5MHS - chains G and N of the 9 polymer chains in the assembly; structure by X-ray diffraction, 3.70 A resolution.

Chain G:
Molecule: 5C6 Fab light chain
From: Mus musculus
Notes: antibody fragment or engineered binder
Sequence (217 residues; row label = number of the first residue in the row):
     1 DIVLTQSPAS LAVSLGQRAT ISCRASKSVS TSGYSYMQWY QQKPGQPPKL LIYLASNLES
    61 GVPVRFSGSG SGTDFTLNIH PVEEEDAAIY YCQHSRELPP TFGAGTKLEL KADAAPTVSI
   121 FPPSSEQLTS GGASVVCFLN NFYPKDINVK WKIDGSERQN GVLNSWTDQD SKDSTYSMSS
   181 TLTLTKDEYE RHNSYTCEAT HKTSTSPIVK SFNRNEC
Unresolved in the structure: 154-160, 213-217
Disulfides: Cys23-Cys92, Cys137-Cys197

Chain N:
Molecule: 5C6 Fab heavy chain
From: Mus musculus
Notes: antibody fragment or engineered binder
Sequence (221 residues; each row starts with the number of its first residue):
     1 QVQLKQSGPG LVQPSQSLSI TCTVSGFSLT NYAIHWVRQS PGKGLEWLGV IWSGGSTDYN
    61 AAFISRLSIS KDNFKSQVFF KMNSLQSNDT AIYYCARKEE LYGYDGYLFF DVWGAGTTVT
   121 VSSAKTTAPS VYPLVPVCGG TTGSSVTLGC LVKGYFPEPV TLTWNSGSLS SGVHTFPALL
   181 QSGLYTLSSS VTVTSNTWPS QTITCNVAHP ASSTKVDKKI E
Unresolved in the structure: 131-143, 219-221
Disulfides: Cys22-Cys95, Cys150-Cys205

Interface between chain G and chain N:
Residue-residue contacts - 34 pairs, chain G then chain N:
  Tyr36(G) - Gly106(N)
  Gln38(G) - Phe109(N)
  Tyr40(G) - Phe109(N)
  Tyr40(G) - Phe110(N)  hydrogen bond (side chain-backbone)
  Tyr40(G) - Trp113(N)
  Gln42(G) - Gln39(N)
  Pro47(G) - Tyr94(N)  hydrophobic
  Pro47(G) - Trp113(N)  hydrophobic
  Pro47(G) - Gly114(N)
  Pro48(G) - Trp113(N)
  Leu50(G) - Phe109(N)  hydrophobic
  Leu50(G) - Phe110(N)
  Tyr91(G) - Gln39(N)  hydrogen bond
  Gln93(G) - Leu108(N)  hydrogen bond (side chain-backbone)
  Gln93(G) - Phe109(N)
  Ser95(G) - Gly106(N)
  Ser95(G) - Leu108(N)  hydrogen bond (side chain-backbone)
  Glu97(G) - Leu108(N)
  Leu98(G) - Trp47(N)
  Leu98(G) - Leu108(N)
  Pro99(G) - Trp47(N)  hydrophobic
  Pro100(G) - Trp47(N)
  Phe102(G) - Val37(N)  hydrophobic
  Phe102(G) - Leu45(N)  hydrophobic
  Phe102(G) - Phe110(N)  hydrophobic
  Phe102(G) - Trp113(N)  hydrophobic
  Asn140(G) - His174(N)  hydrogen bond
  Ser165(G) - Pro177(N)
  Trp166(G) - Pro177(N)
  Thr167(G) - Thr175(N)
  Thr167(G) - Pro177(N)
  Asp170(G) - His174(N)
  Ser179(G) - Phe176(N)
  Ser179(G) - Ser188(N)
Interface residues without a listed pair, chain G (28 interface residues in all): Asp1, Gln46, Tyr53, Leu54, His94, Phe138, Ser177
Interface residues without a listed pair, chain N (21 interface residues in all): Ala61, Asp105, Asp111, Ala115, Ser190

Overview:
Chain G and chain N form an interface of 28 and 21 residues respectively; the contacts include 5 hydrogen
bonds. Polar pairs include Tyr40(G)-Phe110(N), Tyr91(G)-Gln39(N) and Gln93(G)-Leu108(N).
Here chain G is 5C6 Fab light chain and chain N is 5C6 Fab heavy chain, both from Mus musculus. Entry 5MHS
(T1L reovirus sigma1 complexed with 5C6 Fab fragments) was determined by X-ray diffraction.
